Entry 7EPI (X-ray diffraction, 1.93 A resolution); this record covers chain A.

== Chain A ==
Protein: Toxin CcdB
Organism: Escherichia coli K-12
UniProtKB: P62554 (CCDB_ECOLI); numbering as in UniProt (aligned over 1-101)
Sequence (101 residues; numbered 1 to 101; the number before each row is that of its first residue):
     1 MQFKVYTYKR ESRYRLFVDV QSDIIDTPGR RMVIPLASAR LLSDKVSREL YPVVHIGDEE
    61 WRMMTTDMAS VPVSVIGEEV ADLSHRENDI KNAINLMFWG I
Disordered / not traced: 41-42
Differences from the reference sequence: engineered mutation Glu60 (Ser in P62554)
From the paper describing this entry:
  - binding site for chloride ion: Thr7, His55, His85, Arg86
  - conformationally variable residues (loop rearrangement, side-chain flip): Ala39 to Val46, Arg48
  - contacts within the chain: His55-Glu60 (salt bridge)
  - mutagenesis - Y8D, E11R/L36A, S12G (Tm change 2 degC), L42E, S43T, V46L, S60E: increased stability
  - mutagenesis - E11R, M32T, L36A: decreased stability
  - mutagenesis - E11R, S12G: unchanged binding to GyrA14
  - mutagenesis - V20F/M32T, M32T/L36A: increased binding to GyrA14

== Overview ==
The paper reports a binding site for chloride ion at Thr7, His55 and His85 among others; Y8D, E11R/L36A and
S12G, among others, increase stability; 12 substitutions were tested in all.
Chain A is Toxin CcdB (Escherichia coli K-12); the structure, Crystal structure of E.coli CcdB mutant S60E,
was determined by X-ray diffraction (same publication as 7EPG).
